PDB entry 5L62 | X-ray diffraction, 2.80 A resolution | chains A and B of the 28 polymer chains in the assembly

Chain A:
Name: Proteasome subunit alpha type-2
From: Saccharomyces cerevisiae (strain ATCC 204508 / S288c)
Notes: EC 3.4.25.1
Reference sequence: P23639 (PSA2_YEAST); residues 1-250 here = UniProt positions 1-250
Chain sequence (250 residues; numbered 1 to 250; the number before each row is that of its first residue):
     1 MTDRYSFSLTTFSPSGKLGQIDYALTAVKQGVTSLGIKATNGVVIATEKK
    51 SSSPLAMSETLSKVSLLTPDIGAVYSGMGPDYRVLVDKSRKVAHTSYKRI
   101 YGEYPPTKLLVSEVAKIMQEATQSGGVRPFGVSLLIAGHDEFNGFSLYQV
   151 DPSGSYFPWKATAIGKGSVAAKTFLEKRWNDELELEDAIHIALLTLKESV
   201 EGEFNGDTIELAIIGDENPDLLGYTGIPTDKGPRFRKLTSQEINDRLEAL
Bound ions: Mg2+: Met118, Pro152
Swiss-Prot annotation at these positions:
  - cross-link: Lys108 (Glycyl lysine isopeptide (Lys-Gly) (interchain with G-Cter in ubiquitin))

Chain B:
Name: Proteasome subunit alpha type-3
From: Saccharomyces cerevisiae (strain ATCC 204508 / S288c)
Notes: EC 3.4.25.1
Reference sequence: P23638 (PSA3_YEAST); residues 0-257 here correspond to UniProt positions 1-258 (UniProt number = residue number + 1)
Chain sequence (258 residues; numbered 0 to 257; the number before each row is that of its first residue; numbering starts at 0):
     0 MGSRRYDSRTTIFSPEGRLYQVEYALESISHAGTAIGIMASDGIVLAAER
    50 KVTSTLLEQDTSTEKLYKLNDKIAVAVAGLTADAEILINTARIHAQNYLK
   100 TYNEDIPVEILVRRLSDIKQGYTQHGGLRPFGVSFIYAGYDDRYGYQLYT
   150 SNPSGNYTGWKAISVGANTSAAQTLLQMDYKDDMKVDDAIELALKTLSKT
   200 TDSSALTYDRLEFATIRKGANDGEVYQKIFKPQEIKDILVKTGITKKDED
   250 EEADEDMK
Disordered / not traced: 0, 245-257
Swiss-Prot annotation at these positions:
  - cross-link (Glycyl lysine isopeptide (Lys-Gly)): Lys99 (interchain with G-Cter in ubiquitin), Lys198 (interchain with G-Cter in ubiquitin), Lys230 (interchain with G-Cter in ubiquitin)

Interface between chain A and chain B:
Contacting residue pairs (64; chain A residue first):
  Arg4(A) - Ser2(B)  hydrogen bond (backbone-side chain)
  Tyr5(A) - Ser2(B)
  Tyr5(A) - Tyr5(B)
  Ser6(A) - Gly125(B)
  Ser6(A) - Leu127(B)
  Phe7(A) - Ser2(B)
  Phe7(A) - Tyr5(B)
  Phe7(A) - Asp6(B)
  Phe7(A) - Gly126(B)
  Ser8(A) - Gly126(B)  hydrogen bond (backbone-backbone)
  Ser8(A) - Leu127(B)
  Ser8(A) - Arg128(B)  hydrogen bond (side chain-backbone)
  Thr10(A) - Arg128(B)
  Thr11(A) - Ser7(B)
  Thr11(A) - Thr9(B)
  Thr11(A) - Gln20(B)
  Phe12(A) - Gln20(B)
  Phe12(A) - Tyr23(B)
  Phe12(A) - Ala24(B)  hydrophobic
  Phe12(A) - Arg128(B)
  Phe12(A) - Pro129(B)
  Phe12(A) - Gly131(B)
  Ser13(A) - Tyr23(B)
  Pro14(A) - Tyr23(B)  hydrophobic
  Pro14(A) - Glu26(B)
  Ser15(A) - Glu26(B)
  Ser15(A) - His30(B)
  Gly16(A) - Tyr23(B)
  Gly16(A) - Ser27(B)  hydrogen bond (backbone-side chain)
  Leu18(A) - Arg128(B)
  Lys38(A) - Glu57(B)  salt bridge
  Ser112(A) - Glu84(B)
  Lys116(A) - Ile85(B)
  Gln119(A) - Ala81(B)
  Gln119(A) - Asp82(B)  hydrogen bond
  Gln119(A) - Ile85(B)
  Gln119(A) - Arg128(B)
  Thr122(A) - Arg128(B)  hydrogen bond (backbone-side chain)
  Gln123(A) - Tyr121(B)
  Gln123(A) - Leu127(B)
  Gln123(A) - Arg128(B)  hydrogen bond (side chain-backbone)
  Gln123(A) - Phe130(B)
  Gly125(A) - Leu127(B)
  Ser153(A) - Ala81(B)
  Gly154(A) - Ala81(B)
  Ser155(A) - Ala81(B)
  Tyr156(A) - Glu84(B)  hydrogen bond
  Phe157(A) - Leu56(B)  hydrophobic
  Pro158(A) - Leu56(B)
  Pro158(A) - Glu57(B)  hydrogen bond (backbone-backbone)
  Pro158(A) - Thr60(B)
  Pro158(A) - Ser61(B)
  Trp159(A) - Ser53(B)
  Trp159(A) - Leu55(B)
  Trp159(A) - Leu56(B)
  Lys160(A) - Thr54(B)
  Lys160(A) - Leu55(B)  hydrogen bond (backbone-backbone)
  Lys160(A) - Leu56(B)
  Lys160(A) - Glu57(B)
  Ala161(A) - Leu55(B)
  Leu175(A) - Leu55(B)  hydrophobic
  Glu176(A) - Ser53(B)
  Glu176(A) - Thr54(B)
  Glu176(A) - Leu55(B)
Other interface residues (no listed pair), chain A (35 interface residues in all): Ser124, Tyr148, Lys172, Trp179
Other interface residues (no listed pair), chain B (32 interface residues in all): Leu79, Thr80

In short:
Chain A and chain B form an interface of 35 and 32 residues respectively; the contacts include 10 hydrogen
bonds and 1 salt bridge. Polar contacts include Lys38(A)-Glu57(B), Arg4(A)-Ser2(B) and Ser8(A)-Arg128(B).
Met118(A) and Pro152(A) form the Mg2+ site.
Chain A is Proteasome subunit alpha type-2 and chain B is Proteasome subunit alpha type-3, both from
Saccharomyces cerevisiae (strain ATCC 204508 / S288c); the structure, Yeast 20S proteasome with human beta5c
(1-138) and human beta6 (97-111; 118-133) in complex with epoxyketone ..., was determined by X-ray diffraction
together with 5L52, 5L54, 5L55, 5L5A, 5L5B, 5L5D and 30 further entries from the same study.
